Entry 7WTN (electron microscopy, 3.40 A resolution); this record covers chains C2 and SJ of the 18 polymer chains in the assembly.

# Chain C2
Molecule: 18S rRNA
Organism: Saccharomyces cerevisiae
Sequence (1800 nucleotides; each row starts with the number of its first residue):
     1 UAUCUGGUUGAUCCUGCCAGUAGUCAUAUGCUUGUCUCAAAGAUUAAGCC
    51 AUGCAUGUCUAAGUAUAAGCAAUUUAUACAGUGAAACUGCGAAUGGCUCA
   101 UUAAAUCAGUUAUCGUUUAUUUGAUAGUUCCUUUACUACAUGGUAUAACU
   151 GUGGUAAUUCUAGAGCUAAUACAUGCUUAAAAUCUCGACCCUUUGGAAGA
   201 GAUGUAUUUAUUAGAUAAAAAAUCAAUGUCUUCGGACUCUUUGAUGAUUC
   251 AUAAUAACUUUUCGAAUCGCAUGGCCUUGUGCUGGCGAUGGUUCAUUCAA
   301 AUUUCUGCCCUAUCAACUUUCGAUGGUAGGAUAGUGGCCUACCAUGGUUU
   351 CAACGGGUAACGGGGAAUAAGGGUUCGAUUCCGGAGAGGGAGCCUGAGAA
   401 ACGGCUACCACAUCCAAGGAAGGCAGCAGGCGCGCAAAUUACCCAAUCCU
   451 AAUUCAGGGAGGUAGUGACAAUAAAUAACGAUACAGGGCCCAUUCGGGUC
   501 UUGUAAUUGGAAUGAGUACAAUGUAAAUACCUUAACGAGGAACAAUUGGA
   551 GGGCAAGUCUGGUGCCAGCAGCCGCGGUAAUUCCAGCUCCAAUAGCGUAU
   601 AUUAAAGUUGUUGCAGUUAAAAAGCUCGUAGUUGAACUUUGGGCCCGGUU
   651 GGCCGGUCCGAUUUUUUCGUGUACUGGAUUUCCAACGGGGCCUUUCCUUC
   701 UGGCUAACCUUGAGUCCUUGUGGCUCUUGGCGAACCAGGACUUUUACUUU
   751 GAAAAAAUUAGAGUGUUCAAAGCAGGCGUAUUGCUCGAAUAUAUUAGCAU
   801 GGAAUAAUAGAAUAGGACGUUUGGUUCUAUUUUGUUGGUUUCUAGGACCA
   851 UCGUAAUGAUUAAUAGGGACGGUCGGGGGCAUCAGUAUUCAAUUGUCAGA
   901 GGUGAAAUUCUUGGAUUUAUUGAAGACUAACUACUGCGAAAGCAUUUGCC
   951 AAGGACGUUUUCAUUAAUCAAGAACGAAAGUUAGGGGAUCGAAGAUGAUC
  1001 AGAUACCGUCGUAGUCUUAACCAUAAACUAUGCCGACUAGGGAUCGGGUG
  1051 GUGUUUUUUUAAUGACCCACUCGGCACCUUACGAGAAAUCAAAGUCUUUG
  1101 GGUUCUGGGGGGAGUAUGGUCGCAAGGCUGAAACUUAAAGGAAUUGACGG
  1151 AAGGGCACCACCAGGAGUGGAGCCUGCGGCUUAAUUUGACUCAACACGGG
  1201 GAAACUCACCAGGUCCAGACACAAUAAGGAUUGACAGAUUGAGAGCUCUU
  1251 UCUUGAUUUUGUGGGUGGUGGUGCAUGGCCGUUCUUAGUUGGUGGAGUGA
  1301 UUUGUCUGCUUAAUUGCGAUAACGAACGAGACCUUAACCUACUAAAUAGU
  1351 GGUGCUAGCAUUUGCUGGUUAUCCACUUCUUAGAGGGACUAUCGGUUUCA
  1401 AGCCGAUGGAAGUUUGAGGCAAUAACAGGUCUGUGAUGCCCUUAGACGUU
  1451 CUGGGCCGCACGCGCGCUACACUGACGGAGCCAGCGAGUCUAACCUUGGC
  1501 CGAGAGGUCUUGGUAAUCUUGUGAAACUCCGUCGUGCUGGGGAUAGAGCA
  1551 UUGUAAUUAUUGCUCUUCAACGAGGAAUUCCUAGUAAGCGCAAGUCAUCA
  1601 GCUUGCGUUGAUUACGUCCCUGCCCUUUGUACACACCGCCCGUCGCUAGU
  1651 ACCGAUUGAAUGGCUUAGUGAGGCCUCAGGAUCUGCUUAGAGAAGGGGGC
  1701 AACUCCAUCUCAGAGCGGAGAAUUUGGACAAACUUGGUCAUUUAGAGGAA
  1751 CUAAAAGUCGUAACAAGGUUUCCGUAGGUGAACCUGCGGAAGGAUCAUUA
Not modelled in the structure: 73-75, 133-135, 489-498, 651-683, 707-732, 1147-1634, 1639-1643, 1687-1711, 1759-1765

# Chain SJ
Name: 40S ribosomal protein S9-A
Organism: Saccharomyces cerevisiae
Reference sequence: O13516 (RS9A_YEAST); numbering as in UniProt (aligned over 1-197)
Amino-acid sequence (197 residues; each row starts with the number of its first residue):
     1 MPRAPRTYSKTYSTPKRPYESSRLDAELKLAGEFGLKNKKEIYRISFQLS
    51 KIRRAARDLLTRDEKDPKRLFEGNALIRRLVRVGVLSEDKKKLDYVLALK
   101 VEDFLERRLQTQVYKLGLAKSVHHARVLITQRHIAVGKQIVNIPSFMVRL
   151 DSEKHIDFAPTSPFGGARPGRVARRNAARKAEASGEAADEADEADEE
Not modelled in the structure: 1, 187-197
UniProt features mapped onto this chain:
  - modified residue: Ser184 (Phosphoserine)
  - cross-link: Lys180 (Glycyl lysine isopeptide (Lys-Gly) (interchain with G-Cter in ubiquitin))

# Chain C2 / chain SJ interface
Contacting residue pairs (117; chain C2 residue first):
  U1(C2) with Arg54(SJ), hydrogen bond to the phosphate; Arg57(SJ), base contact
  U3(C2) with Arg17(SJ), base contact
  U21(C2) with Lys16(SJ), sugar contact
  A22(C2) with Thr14(SJ), hydrogen bond to the phosphate; Lys16(SJ), sugar contact; Pro18(SJ), phosphate contact
  G23(C2) with Thr14(SJ), hydrogen bond to the phosphate
  U24(C2) with Lys10(SJ), salt bridge to the phosphate
  C25(C2) with Tyr8(SJ), base contact
  C38(C2) with Arg6(SJ), phosphate contact
  A39(C2) with Arg3(SJ), salt bridge to the phosphate; Arg6(SJ), phosphate contact
  A369(C2) with Arg54(SJ), base contact
  U380(C2) with Pro2(SJ), phosphate contact; Arg3(SJ), base contact; Pro5(SJ), sugar contact
  C381(C2) with Pro2(SJ), phosphate contact
  G461(C2) with Pro2(SJ), phosphate contact
  G462(C2) with Arg3(SJ), phosphate contact
  A470(C2) with Tyr8(SJ), base contact
  A471(C2) with Tyr8(SJ), sugar contact; Ser9(SJ), hydrogen bond to the sugar; Lys10(SJ), salt bridge to the phosphate
  U472(C2) with Ser9(SJ), sugar contact; Lys10(SJ), phosphate contact; Thr11(SJ), hydrogen bond to the phosphate; Tyr12(SJ), phosphate contact
  A473(C2) with Thr11(SJ), phosphate contact; Arg44(SJ), salt bridge to the phosphate; Ile143(SJ), sugar contact; Ser145(SJ), phosphate contact
  A474(C2) with Lys37(SJ), hydrogen bond to the sugar; Arg44(SJ), salt bridge to the phosphate; Arg108(SJ), salt bridge to the phosphate; Arg126(SJ), sugar contact; Pro144(SJ), sugar contact; Ser145(SJ), hydrogen bond to the phosphate
  A475(C2) with Arg126(SJ), salt bridge to the phosphate; Thr130(SJ), hydrogen bond to the phosphate
  U476(C2) with Lys37(SJ), base contact
  A477(C2) with Val127(SJ), sugar contact
  A478(C2) with His124(SJ), sugar contact; Val127(SJ), sugar contact
  C479(C2) with Lys120(SJ), hydrogen bond to the phosphate; Ser121(SJ), phosphate contact
  G480(C2) with Lys120(SJ), salt bridge to the phosphate
  G510(C2) with Asn176(SJ), hydrogen bond to the phosphate
  A511(C2) with Val172(SJ), sugar contact; Ala173(SJ), phosphate contact; Asn176(SJ), hydrogen bond to the phosphate
  A512(C2) with Gln131(SJ), hydrogen bond to the sugar; His133(SJ), hydrogen bond to the sugar; Pro163(SJ), phosphate contact; Phe164(SJ), sugar contact; Gly170(SJ), hydrogen bond to the phosphate; Val172(SJ), hydrogen bond to the phosphate; Ala173(SJ), hydrogen bond to the phosphate
  U513(C2) with Gln131(SJ), sugar contact; His133(SJ), sugar contact; Pro163(SJ), phosphate contact; Gly170(SJ), phosphate contact; Arg171(SJ), hydrogen bond to the base
  G514(C2) with Arg132(SJ), salt bridge to the phosphate; Arg171(SJ), base contact
  U532(C2) with Arg132(SJ), salt bridge to the phosphate
  U533(C2) with Arg132(SJ), salt bridge to the phosphate
  A535(C2) with Arg168(SJ), salt bridge to the phosphate
  G537(C2) with Arg171(SJ), hydrogen bond to the base; Arg175(SJ), salt bridge to the phosphate
  A538(C2) with Arg171(SJ), salt bridge to the phosphate; Arg175(SJ), salt bridge to the phosphate
  C554(C2) with Tyr19(SJ), sugar contact
  A555(C2) with Tyr19(SJ), stacking on the base; Ser21(SJ), sugar contact
  A591(C2) with Tyr19(SJ), sugar contact; Leu24(SJ), sugar contact
  A592(C2) with Leu24(SJ), phosphate contact; Lys39(SJ), salt bridge to the phosphate
  U593(C2) with Asn38(SJ), phosphate contact; Lys39(SJ), hydrogen bond to the phosphate; Lys40(SJ), hydrogen bond to the phosphate
  A594(C2) with Lys37(SJ), phosphate contact; Asn38(SJ), hydrogen bond to the phosphate
  G595(C2) with Lys40(SJ), salt bridge to the phosphate
  U758(C2) with Thr7(SJ), phosphate contact
  G761(C2) with Lys51(SJ), salt bridge to the phosphate; Glu72(SJ), sugar contact
  A762(C2) with Phe71(SJ), sugar contact; Ala75(SJ), phosphate contact; Arg79(SJ), salt bridge to the phosphate
  G763(C2) with Arg78(SJ), salt bridge to the phosphate; Arg79(SJ), salt bridge to the phosphate
  U764(C2) with Arg82(SJ), salt bridge to the phosphate
  G765(C2) with Arg82(SJ), salt bridge to the phosphate; Phe146(SJ), base contact; Val148(SJ), base contact; Arg149(SJ), hydrogen bond to the base; Ser152(SJ), base contact
  U767(C2) with Gln139(SJ), sugar contact; Ile140(SJ), sugar contact; Val141(SJ), sugar contact; Asn142(SJ), base contact; Ile143(SJ), base contact; Phe146(SJ), sugar contact
  C768(C2) with Ile143(SJ), base contact; Ser145(SJ), hydrogen bond to the sugar; Phe146(SJ), sugar contact
  A770(C2) with Tyr8(SJ), sugar contact; Ser9(SJ), hydrogen bond to the phosphate; Thr11(SJ), sugar contact
  A771(C2) with Arg6(SJ), hydrogen bond to the sugar; Thr7(SJ), phosphate contact; Tyr8(SJ), phosphate contact; Ser9(SJ), hydrogen bond to the phosphate
  G772(C2) with Thr7(SJ), phosphate contact
  A789(C2) with Phe71(SJ), base contact
Other interface residues (no listed pair), chain C2 (58 interface residues in all): C4, C97, A534, A757
Other interface residues (no listed pair), chain SJ (72 interface residues in all): Ala4, Pro15, Glu20, Glu27, Glu41, Tyr43, Ser50, Ala55, His123, Met147, Pro169

# In short
58 residues of chain C2 face 72 of chain SJ across their interface, with 26 hydrogen bonds, 23 salt bridges
and 1 aromatic stacking contact. Among the polar pairs are U513(C2)-Arg171(SJ), G537(C2)-Arg171(SJ) and
G765(C2)-Arg149(SJ).
Chain C2 is 18S rRNA and chain SJ is 40S ribosomal protein S9-A, both from Saccharomyces cerevisiae; the
structure, Cryo-EM structure of a yeast pre-40S ribosomal subunit - State Tsr1-1 (with Rps2), was determined
by electron microscopy, deposited together with 7WTO, 7WTP, 7WTQ and 7WTR.
